8OSK - chains C and I of the 12 polymer chains in the assembly; structure by electron microscopy, 3.60 A resolution.

Chain C:
Name: Histone H2A type 1-B/E
Source organism: Homo sapiens
Reference sequence: P04908 (H2A1B_HUMAN); residues 0-129 here correspond to UniProt positions 1-130 (UniProt number = residue number + 1)
Chain sequence (133 residues; each row starts with the number of its first residue; numbers below 1 keep their minus sign (Gly-3 is residue -3)):
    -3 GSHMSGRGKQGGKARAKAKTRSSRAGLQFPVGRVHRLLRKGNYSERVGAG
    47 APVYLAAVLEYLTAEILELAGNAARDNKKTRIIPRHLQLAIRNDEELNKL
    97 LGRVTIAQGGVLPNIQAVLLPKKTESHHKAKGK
Not modelled in the structure: -3 to 14, 119-129
Differences from the reference sequence: expression tag (-3 to -1)
Swiss-Prot annotation at these positions:
  - modified residue: Ser1 (N-acetylserine), Arg3 (Citrulline), Lys5 (N6-(2-hydroxyisobutyryl)lysine), Lys9 (N6-(2-hydroxyisobutyryl)lysine), Lys13 (N6-(beta-hydroxybutyryl)lysine), Lys36 (N6-(2-hydroxyisobutyryl)lysine), Lys74 (N6-(2-hydroxyisobutyryl)lysine), Lys75 (N6-(2-hydroxyisobutyryl)lysine), Lys95 (N6-(2-hydroxyisobutyryl)lysine), Gln104 (N5-methylglutamine), Lys118 (N6-(2-hydroxyisobutyryl)lysine), Lys119 (N6-crotonyllysine), Thr120 (Phosphothreonine), Lys125 (N6-crotonyllysine)
  - cross-link (Glycyl lysine isopeptide (Lys-Gly)): Lys13 (interchain with G-Cter in ubiquitin), Lys15 (interchain with G-Cter in ubiquitin), Lys119 (interchain with G-Cter in ubiquitin)
Reported in the primary citation:
  - conformationally variable residues: Lys74

Chain I:
Molecule: 153-nt DNA strand
Sequence (153 nucleotides; numbered -2 to 150; the number before each row is that of its first residue; numbers below 1 keep their minus sign (DA-2 is residue -2)):
    -2 ATCCTGGAGAATCCCGGTCTGCAGGCCGCTCAATTGGTCGTAGACAGCTC
    48 TAGCACCGCTTAAACGCACGTACGCGCTGTCCCCCGCGTTTTAACCGCCA
    98 AGGGGATTACTCCCTAGTCTCCAGGCACGGGTCACGTGCATACATCCTGT
   148 GAT
Not modelled in the structure: -2 to 22, 147-150

Chain C / chain I interface:
Contacting residue pairs (7):
  Lys15(C) - DT31(I)  phosphate contact
  Lys15(C) - DT32(I)  hydrogen bond to the phosphate
  Thr16(C) - DT31(I)  phosphate contact
  Arg17(C) - DT31(I)  salt bridge to the phosphate
  Arg20(C) - DT32(I)  salt bridge to the phosphate
  Gly28(C) - DT31(I)  phosphate contact
  Arg32(C) - DA30(I)  salt bridge to the phosphate
Also at the interface, not in a pair above, chain C (9 interface residues in all): Ser18, Arg29, Arg42
Also at the interface, not in a pair above, chain I (6 interface residues in all): DA29, DG37, DA39

In short:
The interface between chain C and chain I involves 9 residues on one side and 6 on the other, with 1 hydrogen
bond and 3 salt bridges. Among the polar pairs are Lys15(C)-DT32(I), Arg17(C)-DT31(I) and Arg20(C)-DT32(I).
The paper reports conformational variability at Lys74(C).
Chain C is Histone H2A type 1-B/E (Homo sapiens) and chain I is a 153-nt DNA strand; the structure, Cryo-EM
structure of CLOCK-BMAL1 bound to a nucleosomal E-box at position SHL+5.8 (composite map), was determined by
electron microscopy together with 8OSJ, 8OSL, 8OTS and 8OTT from the same study.
